Entry 1A4W (X-ray diffraction, 1.80 A resolution); this record covers chains H and I of the 3 polymer chains in the assembly.

# Chain H
Molecule: Alpha-thrombin (large subunit)
Organism: Homo sapiens
Notes: EC 3.4.21.5
Reference sequence: P00734 (THRB_HUMAN); the construct lacks a stretch of the UniProt sequence and is renumbered around it, so the offset changes along the chain: 16-36 = UniProt 364-384; 37-60 = UniProt 386-409; 61-77 = UniProt 419-435; 78-97 = UniProt 437-456; 7 more segments
Amino-acid sequence (259 residues; each row starts with the number of its first residue; note: 4 numbers in that range are skipped by the numbering (no residue carries them; nothing is unmodelled there); a row labelled like 60A-60I holds insertion residues (60A, then the next letters in order)):
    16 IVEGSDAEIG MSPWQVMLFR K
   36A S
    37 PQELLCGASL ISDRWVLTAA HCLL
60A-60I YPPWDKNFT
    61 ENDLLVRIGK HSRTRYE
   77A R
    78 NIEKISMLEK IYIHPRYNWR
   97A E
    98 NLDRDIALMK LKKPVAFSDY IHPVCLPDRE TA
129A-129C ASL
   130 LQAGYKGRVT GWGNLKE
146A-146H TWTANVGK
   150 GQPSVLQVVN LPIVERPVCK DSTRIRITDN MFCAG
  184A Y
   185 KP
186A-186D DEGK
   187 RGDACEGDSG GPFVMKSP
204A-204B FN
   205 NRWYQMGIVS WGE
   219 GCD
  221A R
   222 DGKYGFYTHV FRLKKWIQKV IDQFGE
Not modelled in the structure: 146A-146H, 245-247
Disulfides: Cys42-Cys58, Cys168-Cys182, Cys191-Cys220
Bound ions: Na+ site 1: Lys169, Thr172, Phe204A; Na+ site 2: Arg221A, Lys224
Ligand contacts: rwj-50215 (QWE; amino{[(4S)-4-({[5-(dimethylamino)naphthalen-1-yl]sulfonyl}amino)-5-oxo-5-{(2R)-2-[3-oxo-3-(1,3-thiazol-2-yl)propyl]pip eridin-1-yl}pentyl]amino}methaniminium): His57, Tyr60A, Trp60D, Lys60F, Glu97A, Leu99, Ile174, Asp189, Ala190, Cys191, Glu192, Ser195, Val213, Ser214, Trp215, Gly216, Glu217, Gly219, Cys220, Gly226
Swiss-Prot annotation at these positions:
  - region: Ala183 to Val200 (High affinity receptor-binding region which is also known as the TP508 peptide)
  - active site (Charge relay system): His57, Asp102, Ser195
  - glycosylation: Asn60G (N-linked (GlcNAc...) (complex) asparagine)

# Chain I
Molecule: Hirugen
Reference sequence: P09945 (ITH3_HIRME); residues 353-364 here correspond to UniProt positions 60-71 (UniProt number = residue number - 293)
Amino-acid sequence (12 residues; row label = number of the first residue in the row):
   353 NGDFEEIPEE YL
Not modelled in the structure: 353-354, 364
Modified residues: Tyr363 (o-sulfo-l-tyrosine; TYS)
Swiss-Prot annotation at these positions:
  - region: Asp355 to Leu364 (Interaction with fibrinogen-binding exosite of thrombin)
  - modified residue: Tyr363 (Sulfotyrosine)

# Chain H / chain I interface
Pairs across the interface (15; chain H residue first):
  Phe34(H) with Phe356(I), hydrophobic
  Leu40(H) with Phe356(I)
  Arg67(H) with Ile359(I)
  Arg73(H) with Phe356(I)
  Thr74(H) with Asp355(I), hydrogen bond (side chain-backbone); Phe356(I); Glu357(I), hydrogen bond (backbone-backbone)
  Arg75(H) with Glu357(I)
  Tyr76(H) with Glu357(I), hydrogen bond (backbone-side chain); Glu358(I); Pro360(I); Tyr363(I)
  Glu80(H) with Tyr363(I)
  Lys81(H) with Tyr363(I)
  Ile82(H) with Tyr363(I)
Other interface residues (no listed pair), chain H (14 interface residues in all): Met32, Gln38, Glu39, Leu65

# In short
The interface between chain H and chain I involves 14 residues on one side and 7 on the other; the contacts
include 3 hydrogen bonds. Polar pairs include Thr74(H)-Asp355(I), Tyr76(H)-Glu357(I) and Thr74(H)-Glu357(I).
Ligands of chain H: rwj-50215. UniProt lists 3 active-site residues on chain H.
Here chain H is Alpha-thrombin (large subunit) (Homo sapiens) and chain I is Hirugen. Entry 1A4W (Crystal
structures of thrombin with thiazole-containing inhibitors: probes of the S1' binding site) was determined by
X-ray diffraction (same publication as 1TBZ).
